3KIH - chains C and E of the 5 polymer chains in the assembly; structure by X-ray diffraction, 2.49 A resolution.

[Chain C (and E)]
Protein: 5-bladed beta-propeller lectin
From: synthetic construct
Notes: chain E of this document is another copy of the same molecule, construct and numbering; everything in this record applies to it too
Chain sequence (97 residues; row label = number of the first residue in the row):
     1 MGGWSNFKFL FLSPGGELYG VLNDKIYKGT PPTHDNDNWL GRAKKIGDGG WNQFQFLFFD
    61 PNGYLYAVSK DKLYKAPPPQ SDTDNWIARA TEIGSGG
Not modelled in the structure: 1-2, 35-36, 96-97 (chain E: 1-2, 35-36, 95-97)
Residues lining bound ligands: GDL (2-(acetylamido)-2-deoxy-D-glucono-1,5-lactone): Gly47, Asp48, Gly49, Gly50, Trp51, Phe54, Asp82, Thr83, Asp84, Asn85, Trp86, Ile87

[Interface between chain C and chain E]
Contacting residue pairs (62; chain C residue first):
  Gly3(C) - Thr83(E)  hydrogen bond (backbone-side chain)
  Trp4(C) - Thr83(E)  hydrogen bond
  Trp4(C) - Trp86(E)  hydrophobic
  Phe7(C) - Thr83(E)
  Leu18(C) - Trp86(E)
  Lys25(C) - Glu92(E)  salt bridge
  Ile26(C) - Glu92(E)
  Ile26(C) - Ile93(E)  hydrogen bond (backbone-backbone)
  Ile26(C) - Gly94(E)  hydrogen bond (backbone-backbone)
  Tyr27(C) - Trp86(E)  hydrophobic
  Tyr27(C) - Thr91(E)
  Tyr27(C) - Glu92(E)
  Lys28(C) - Ala90(E)
  Lys28(C) - Thr91(E)  hydrogen bond (backbone-backbone)
  Lys28(C) - Ile93(E)
  Gly29(C) - Trp86(E)
  Thr30(C) - Trp86(E)  hydrogen bond (backbone-side chain)
  Trp39(C) - Trp51(E)  hydrophobic
  Trp39(C) - Leu65(E)
  Trp39(C) - Ala67(E)  hydrophobic
  Trp39(C) - Ala76(E)
  Trp39(C) - Pro77(E)  hydrogen bond (side chain-backbone)
  Trp39(C) - Pro78(E)
  Trp39(C) - Pro79(E)
  Leu40(C) - Phe54(E)
  Ala43(C) - Ala76(E)
  Lys44(C) - Tyr74(E)
  Lys44(C) - Lys75(E)  hydrogen bond (backbone-backbone)
  Lys45(C) - Lys72(E)
  Lys45(C) - Leu73(E)
  Lys45(C) - Tyr74(E)
  Ile46(C) - Leu73(E)  hydrogen bond (backbone-backbone)
  Ile46(C) - Lys75(E)
  Gly47(C) - Lys72(E)
  Gly47(C) - Leu73(E)  hydrogen bond (backbone-backbone)
  Asp48(C) - Lys72(E)
  Gly49(C) - Asp71(E)  hydrogen bond (backbone-backbone)
  Gly49(C) - Lys72(E)
  Gly50(C) - Asp71(E)  hydrogen bond (backbone-side chain)
  Trp51(C) - Asp71(E)  hydrogen bond (backbone-side chain)
  Trp51(C) - Lys72(E)
  Trp51(C) - Leu73(E)
  Asn52(C) - Gln55(E)
  Asn52(C) - Lys70(E)
  Asn52(C) - Asp71(E)  hydrogen bond (backbone-side chain)
  Phe54(C) - Gln55(E)
  Phe54(C) - Phe56(E)
  Gln55(C) - Phe56(E)
  Phe56(C) - Phe56(E)  hydrophobic
  Leu57(C) - Phe56(E)  hydrophobic
  Leu57(C) - Phe58(E)
  Leu57(C) - Val68(E)  hydrophobic
  Phe59(C) - Phe58(E)  hydrophobic
  Phe59(C) - Phe59(E)
  Phe59(C) - Asp60(E)
  Phe59(C) - Tyr66(E)
  Asp60(C) - Pro61(E)
  Pro61(C) - Pro61(E)
  Gly63(C) - Pro61(E)
  Leu65(C) - Phe58(E)  hydrophobic
  Pro78(C) - Tyr66(E)
  Gln80(C) - Lys75(E)  hydrogen bond
Other interface residues (no listed pair), chain C (40 interface residues in all): Tyr19, Gly20, Pro32, Gln53, Phe58, Asn62, Pro79
Other interface residues (no listed pair), chain E (33 interface residues in all): Gly49, Gln53, Ile87, Arg89

[Summary]
Chain C and chain E form an interface of 40 and 33 residues respectively, with 15 hydrogen bonds and 1 salt
bridge. Polar contacts include Lys25(C)-Glu92(E), Gly3(C)-Thr83(E) and Trp4(C)-Thr83(E). Ligands of chain C:
compound GDL.
Both chains are 5-bladed beta-propeller lectin (synthetic construct). Entry 3KIH (The crystal structures of
two fragments truncated from 5-bladed beta-propeller lectin, tachylectin-2 (Lib2-D2-15)) was determined by
X-ray diffraction (same publication as 3KIF).
